PDB entry 6DTV | X-ray diffraction, 1.12 A resolution | chain A

[Chain A]
Name: DNA primase large subunit
Source organism: Saccharomyces cerevisiae
Notes: EC 2.7.7.-
Reference sequence: P20457 (PRI2_YEAST); numbering as in UniProt (aligned over 316-512)
Chain sequence (197 residues; each row starts with the number of its first residue):
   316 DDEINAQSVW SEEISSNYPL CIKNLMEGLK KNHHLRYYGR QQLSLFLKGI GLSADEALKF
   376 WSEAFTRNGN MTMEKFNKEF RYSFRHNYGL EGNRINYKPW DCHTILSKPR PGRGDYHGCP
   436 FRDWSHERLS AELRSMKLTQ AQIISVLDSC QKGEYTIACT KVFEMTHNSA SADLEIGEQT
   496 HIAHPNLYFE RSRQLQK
Unresolved in the structure: 484-496
Differences from the reference sequence: engineered mutation Phe395 (Tyr in P20457)
UniProt features mapped onto this chain:
  - binding site ([4Fe-4S] cluster): Cys336, Cys417, Cys434, Cys474
  - mutagenesis: Cys336 (C336S: Mild disruption of iron-sulfur-binding. Strong disruption of iron-sulfur-binding; when associated with S-474 ...), His401 (H401S: Lethal), Cys417 (C417S: Mild disruption of iron-sulfur-binding. Strong disruption of iron-sulfur-binding, leading to destabilization of the protein and preventing its purification; when associated with S-336), Cys434 (C434S: Mild disruption of iron-sulfur-binding. Strong disruption of iron-sulfur-binding, leading to destabilization of the protein and preventing its purification; when associated with S-336 ...), Cys474 (C474S: Mild disruption of iron-sulfur-binding. Strong disruption of iron-sulfur-binding; when associated with S-336)
Bound ions: 4Fe-4S cluster Fe: Cys336, Cys417, Cys434, Cys474
Ligand contacts: 4Fe-4S cluster (SF4): Pro334, Leu335, Cys336, Cys417, Ile420, Gly433, Cys434, Pro435, Phe436, Tyr470, Thr471, Cys474, His499, Pro500

[In short]
Chain A binds 4Fe-4S cluster. Cys336, Cys417, Cys434 and Cys474 coordinate a 4Fe-4S cluster Fe ion. UniProt
lists 4 [4Fe-4S] cluster-binding residues and 5 mutagenesis sites.
Chain A is DNA primase large subunit (Saccharomyces cerevisiae); the structure, Crystal structure of
eukaryotic DNA primase large subunit iron-sulfur cluster domain Y395F mutant, was determined by X-ray
diffraction, deposited together with 6DI2, 6DI6, 6DTZ and 6DU0.
